Entry 6T56 (X-ray diffraction, 1.31 A resolution); this record covers chains H and I of the 3 polymer chains in the assembly.

[Chain H]
Name: Prothrombin
Source organism: Homo sapiens
Notes: EC 3.4.21.5
UniProtKB: P00734 (THRB_HUMAN); the construct lacks a stretch of the UniProt sequence and is renumbered around it, so the offset changes along the chain: 16-36 = UniProt 364-384; 37-60 = UniProt 386-409; 61-77 = UniProt 419-435; 78-97 = UniProt 437-456; 7 more segments
Chain sequence (259 residues; each row starts with the number of its first residue; note: 3 numbers in that range are skipped by the numbering (no residue carries them; nothing is unmodelled there); a row labelled like 60A-60I holds insertion residues (60A, then the next letters in order)):
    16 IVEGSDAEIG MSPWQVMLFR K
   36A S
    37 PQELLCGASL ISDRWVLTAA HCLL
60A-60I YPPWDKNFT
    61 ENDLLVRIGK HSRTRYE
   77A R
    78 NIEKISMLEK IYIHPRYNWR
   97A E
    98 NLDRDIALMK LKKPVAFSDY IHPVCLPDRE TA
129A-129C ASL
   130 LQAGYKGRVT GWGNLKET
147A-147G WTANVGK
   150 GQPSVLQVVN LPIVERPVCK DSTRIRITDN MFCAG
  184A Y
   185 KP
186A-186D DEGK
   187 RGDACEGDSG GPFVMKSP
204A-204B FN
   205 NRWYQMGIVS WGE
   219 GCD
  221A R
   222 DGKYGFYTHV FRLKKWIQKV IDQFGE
Disordered / not traced: 147A-147G, 246-247
Disulfides: Cys42-Cys58, Cys168-Cys182, Cys191-Cys220
Covalently attached groups: N-acetylglucosamine (NAG) linked to Asn60G
Ion coordination: Na+ site 1: Lys169, Thr172, Phe204A; Na+ site 2: Arg221A, Lys224
Ligand contacts:
  - benzylamine (ABN), molecule 1: Tyr60A, Arg97, Glu97A, Asn98, Leu99, Ile174, Trp215
  - benzylamine (ABN), molecule 2: Asp189, Ala190, Cys191, Glu192, Val213, Ser214, Trp215, Gly216, Gly219, Cys220, Gly226, Phe227
UniProt features mapped onto this chain:
  - region: Ala183 to Val200 (High affinity receptor-binding region which is also known as the TP508 peptide)
  - active site (Charge relay system): His57, Asp102, Ser195
  - glycosylation: Asn60G (N-linked (GlcNAc...) (complex) asparagine)

[Chain I]
Name: Hirudin variant-2
UniProtKB: P09945 (HIRV2_HIRME); residues 518-528 here correspond to UniProt positions 62-72 (UniProt number = residue number - 456)
Chain sequence (11 residues; each row starts with the number of its first residue):
   518 DFEEIPEEYL Q
Disordered / not traced: 528
Modified / non-standard residues: Tyr526 (O-sulfo-L-tyrosine; TYS)
UniProt features mapped onto this chain:
  - region: Asp518 to Gln528 (Interaction with fibrinogen-binding exosite of thrombin)
  - modified residue: Tyr526 (Sulfotyrosine)

[Chain H / chain I interface]
Residue-residue contacts (23; chain H residue first):
  Phe34(H) with Phe519(I), hydrophobic
  Gln38(H) with Phe519(I); Glu520(I); Ile522(I); Leu527(I)
  Leu40(H) with Phe519(I)
  Leu65(H) with Ile522(I), hydrophobic; Tyr526(I)
  Arg67(H) with Ile522(I)
  Arg73(H) with Asp518(I), salt bridge; Phe519(I)
  Thr74(H) with Asp518(I); Phe519(I); Glu520(I), hydrogen bond (backbone-backbone)
  Arg75(H) with Glu520(I), salt bridge
  Tyr76(H) with Glu520(I), hydrogen bond (backbone-side chain); Glu521(I); Pro523(I); Tyr526(I)
  Glu80(H) with Tyr526(I)
  Lys81(H) with Tyr526(I)
  Ile82(H) with Ile522(I), hydrophobic; Tyr526(I)
Also at the interface, not in a pair above, chain H (14 interface residues in all): Met32, Glu39

[Overview]
14 residues of chain H and 8 residues of chain I are in contact; the contacts include 2 hydrogen bonds and 2
salt bridges. Polar pairs include Arg73(H)-Asp518(I), Arg75(H)-Glu520(I) and Tyr76(H)-Glu520(I). Chain H binds
benzylamine. Covalently linked N-acetylglucosamine: at Asn60G(H).
Here chain H is Prothrombin (Homo sapiens) and chain I is Hirudin variant-2. Entry 6T56 (Thrombin in Complex
with Benzylamine) was determined by X-ray diffraction.
